Entry 5NQR (X-ray diffraction, 2.20 A resolution); this record covers chains A and B.

[Chain A (and B)]
Protein: ADP-sugar pyrophosphatase
Source organism: Homo sapiens
Notes: EC 3.6.1.13, 3.6.1.58, 2.7.7.96; chain B of this document is another copy of the same molecule, construct and numbering; everything in this record applies to it too
UniProtKB: Q9UKK9 (NUDT5_HUMAN); residues 1-219 here = UniProt positions 1-219
Sequence (219 residues; row label = number of the first residue in the row):
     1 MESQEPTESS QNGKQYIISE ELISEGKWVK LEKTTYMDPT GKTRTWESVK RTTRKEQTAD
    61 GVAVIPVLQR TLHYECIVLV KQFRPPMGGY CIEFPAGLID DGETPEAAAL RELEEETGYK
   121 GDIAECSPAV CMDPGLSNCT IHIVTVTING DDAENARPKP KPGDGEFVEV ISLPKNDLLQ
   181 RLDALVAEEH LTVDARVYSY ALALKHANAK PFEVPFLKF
Not modelled in the structure: 1-13, 209-219
Small-molecule neighbours:
  - th5427 (958; 8-(dimethylamino)-1,3-dimethyl-7-[[5-(3-methylphenyl)-1,3,4-oxadiazol-2-yl]methyl]purine-2,6-dione), molecule 1: Trp28, Arg51, Asp60, Gly61, Arg84, Ala96, Gly97, Leu98, Met132, Thr140, Ile141, Glu166
  - th5427 (958), molecule 2: Thr45, Trp46, Glu47, Gly135, Leu136
What the authors report for this chain:
  - binding site for th5427: Trp28, Trp46, Glu47, Arg51

[How chain A and chain B interact]
Residue-residue contacts (163):
  Lys14(A) - Tyr90(B)  hydrogen bond (backbone-side chain)
  Gln15(A) - Phe83(B)
  Gln15(A) - Tyr90(B)  hydrogen bond (backbone-side chain)
  Gln15(A) - Phe167(B)
  Ile17(A) - Phe83(B)  hydrophobic
  Ile17(A) - Pro85(B)
  Ile17(A) - Gly88(B)
  Ile23(A) - Ser24(B)
  Ser24(A) - Ile23(B)
  Ser24(A) - Ser24(B)
  Gly26(A) - Glu47(B)
  Lys27(A) - Glu47(B)  hydrogen bond (backbone-side chain)
  Trp28(A) - Glu47(B)  hydrogen bond (backbone-side chain)
  Val29(A) - Leu31(B)  hydrophobic
  Val29(A) - Glu47(B)  hydrogen bond (backbone-side chain)
  Val29(A) - Leu136(B)  hydrophobic
  Leu31(A) - Ser24(B)
  Leu31(A) - Val29(B)  hydrophobic
  Thr34(A) - Pro85(B)
  Tyr36(A) - Phe83(B)  hydrophobic
  Tyr36(A) - Pro85(B)  hydrophobic
  Asp38(A) - Phe167(B)
  Pro39(A) - Phe167(B)
  Arg44(A) - Asp164(B)  salt bridge
  Arg44(A) - Gly165(B)
  Trp46(A) - Pro85(B)  hydrophobic
  Trp46(A) - Pro86(B)
  Glu47(A) - Gly26(B)
  Glu47(A) - Lys27(B)  hydrogen bond (side chain-backbone)
  Glu47(A) - Trp28(B)  hydrogen bond (side chain-backbone)
  Glu47(A) - Val29(B)  hydrogen bond (side chain-backbone)
  Ser48(A) - Pro85(B)
  Ser48(A) - Pro86(B)
  Val49(A) - Val29(B)  hydrophobic
  Val49(A) - Val49(B)  hydrophobic
  Val49(A) - Leu136(B)  hydrophobic
  Lys50(A) - Pro86(B)
  Arg51(A) - Gly135(B)
  Arg51(A) - Leu136(B)
  Ile65(A) - Leu202(B)  hydrophobic
  Phe83(A) - Gln15(B)
  Phe83(A) - Tyr16(B)
  Phe83(A) - Ile17(B)  hydrophobic
  Phe83(A) - Tyr36(B)  hydrophobic
  Arg84(A) - Trp46(B)
  Arg84(A) - Pro134(B)
  Arg84(A) - Gly135(B)
  Pro85(A) - Ile17(B)
  Pro85(A) - Thr34(B)
  Pro85(A) - Tyr36(B)  hydrophobic
  Pro85(A) - Trp46(B)  hydrophobic
  Pro85(A) - Ser48(B)
  Pro86(A) - Trp46(B)
  Pro86(A) - Ser48(B)
  Pro86(A) - Lys50(B)
  Pro86(A) - Pro134(B)
  Pro86(A) - Gly135(B)
  Pro86(A) - Leu136(B)
  Pro86(A) - Ser137(B)
  Pro86(A) - Asn138(B)
  Met87(A) - Cys131(B)  hydrophobic
  Met87(A) - Pro134(B)  hydrophobic
  Met87(A) - Ser137(B)
  Met87(A) - Asn138(B)
  Met87(A) - Thr140(B)
  Gly88(A) - Ile17(B)
  Tyr90(A) - Gln15(B)  hydrogen bond (side chain-backbone)
  Cys91(A) - Cys131(B)  hydrogen bond
  Cys91(A) - Pro134(B)  hydrophobic
  Glu93(A) - Pro134(B)
  Glu125(A) - Leu202(B)
  Glu125(A) - Lys205(B)  salt bridge
  Glu125(A) - His206(B)  salt bridge
  Ser127(A) - Tyr198(B)
  Pro128(A) - Tyr198(B)
  Ala129(A) - Thr192(B)
  Val130(A) - Thr192(B)
  Val130(A) - Val193(B)
  Val130(A) - Ala195(B)  hydrophobic
  Val130(A) - Tyr198(B)  hydrophobic
  Cys131(A) - Met87(B)  hydrophobic
  Cys131(A) - Cys91(B)  hydrophobic
  Cys131(A) - Thr192(B)
  Cys131(A) - Val193(B)  hydrogen bond (backbone-backbone)
  Cys131(A) - Asp194(B)
  Cys131(A) - Ala195(B)  hydrogen bond (backbone-backbone)
  Met132(A) - Met132(B)
  Met132(A) - Asp133(B)
  Asp133(A) - Met132(B)
  Pro134(A) - Arg84(B)
  Pro134(A) - Pro86(B)
  Pro134(A) - Met87(B)  hydrophobic
  Pro134(A) - Cys91(B)  hydrophobic
  Pro134(A) - Glu93(B)
  Pro134(A) - Asp194(B)
  Gly135(A) - Arg51(B)
  Gly135(A) - Arg84(B)
  Leu136(A) - Val29(B)  hydrophobic
  Leu136(A) - Arg51(B)
  Leu136(A) - Pro86(B)
  Leu136(A) - Cys139(B)  hydrophobic
  Ser137(A) - Pro86(B)
  Ser137(A) - Met87(B)
  Asn138(A) - Pro86(B)
  Asn138(A) - Met87(B)
  Cys139(A) - Asp133(B)
  Cys139(A) - Leu136(B)  hydrophobic
  Thr140(A) - Met87(B)
  Ile143(A) - Ala195(B)
  Ile143(A) - Ser199(B)
  Ile143(A) - Leu202(B)  hydrophobic
  Thr145(A) - Leu202(B)
  Thr145(A) - His206(B)
  Phe167(A) - Gln15(B)
  Phe167(A) - Asp38(B)
  Phe167(A) - Pro39(B)
  Phe167(A) - Thr40(B)
  Lys175(A) - His206(B)  hydrogen bond (side chain-backbone)
  Lys175(A) - Asn208(B)
  Asp183(A) - Pro128(B)
  Thr192(A) - Ala129(B)
  Thr192(A) - Val130(B)
  Thr192(A) - Cys131(B)
  Val193(A) - Val130(B)
  Val193(A) - Cys131(B)  hydrogen bond (backbone-backbone)
  Asp194(A) - Cys131(B)
  Asp194(A) - Pro134(B)
  Ala195(A) - Val130(B)  hydrophobic
  Ala195(A) - Cys131(B)  hydrogen bond (backbone-backbone)
  Ala195(A) - Ile143(B)
  Ala195(A) - Arg196(B)
  Arg196(A) - Cys131(B)  hydrogen bond (side chain-backbone)
  Arg196(A) - Met132(B)  hydrogen bond (side chain-backbone)
  Arg196(A) - Asp133(B)
  Arg196(A) - Pro134(B)
  Arg196(A) - Ala195(B)
  Arg196(A) - Arg196(B)
  Arg196(A) - Ser199(B)
  Tyr198(A) - Ser127(B)
  Tyr198(A) - Pro128(B)
  Tyr198(A) - Val130(B)  hydrophobic
  Ser199(A) - Ile143(B)
  Ser199(A) - Arg196(B)
  Ser199(A) - Tyr200(B)
  Tyr200(A) - Ser199(B)
  Tyr200(A) - Ala203(B)
  Tyr200(A) - His206(B)  hydrogen bond
  Leu202(A) - Ile65(B)  hydrophobic
  Leu202(A) - Glu125(B)
  Leu202(A) - Ile143(B)  hydrophobic
  Leu202(A) - Thr145(B)
  Ala203(A) - Tyr200(B)
  Ala203(A) - Ala203(B)  hydrophobic
  Ala203(A) - Leu204(B)
  Leu204(A) - Ala203(B)
  Leu204(A) - Ala207(B)  hydrophobic
  Lys205(A) - Glu125(B)  salt bridge
  His206(A) - Glu125(B)  salt bridge
  His206(A) - Thr145(B)  hydrogen bond
  His206(A) - Lys175(B)
  His206(A) - Tyr200(B)  hydrogen bond
  Ala207(A) - Ala207(B)  hydrophobic
  Asn208(A) - Asn208(B)  hydrogen bond (backbone-side chain)
Also at the interface, not in a pair above, chain A (72 interface residues in all): Tyr16, Glu20, Thr40, Gly165, Leu179, Val186
Also at the interface, not in a pair above, chain B (69 interface residues in all): Lys14, Arg44

[Overview]
72 residues of chain A face 69 of chain B across their interface, with 21 hydrogen bonds and 5 salt bridges.
Polar contacts include Arg44(A)-Asp164(B), Glu125(A)-Lys205(B) and Glu125(A)-His206(B). Chain A binds th5427.
The paper reports a binding site for th5427 at Trp28(A), Trp46(A) and Glu47(A) among others.
Chain A and chain B are both ADP-sugar pyrophosphatase (Homo sapiens); the structure, Potent inhibitors of
NUDT5 silence hormone signaling in breast cancer, was determined by X-ray diffraction together with 5NWH from
the same study.
